Entry 7E82 (electron microscopy, 3.30 A resolution); this record covers chains DE and DK of the 67 polymer chains in the assembly.

Chain DE (and DK):
Molecule: Flagellar hook protein FlgE
Source organism: Salmonella typhimurium (strain LT2 / SGSC1412 / ATCC 700720)
Notes: chain DK of this document is another copy of the same molecule, construct and numbering; everything in this record applies to it too
UniProt: P0A1J1 (FLGE_SALTY); residue numbers follow UniProt; this construct covers 1-403
Chain sequence (403 residues; numbered 1 to 403; the number before each row is that of its first residue):
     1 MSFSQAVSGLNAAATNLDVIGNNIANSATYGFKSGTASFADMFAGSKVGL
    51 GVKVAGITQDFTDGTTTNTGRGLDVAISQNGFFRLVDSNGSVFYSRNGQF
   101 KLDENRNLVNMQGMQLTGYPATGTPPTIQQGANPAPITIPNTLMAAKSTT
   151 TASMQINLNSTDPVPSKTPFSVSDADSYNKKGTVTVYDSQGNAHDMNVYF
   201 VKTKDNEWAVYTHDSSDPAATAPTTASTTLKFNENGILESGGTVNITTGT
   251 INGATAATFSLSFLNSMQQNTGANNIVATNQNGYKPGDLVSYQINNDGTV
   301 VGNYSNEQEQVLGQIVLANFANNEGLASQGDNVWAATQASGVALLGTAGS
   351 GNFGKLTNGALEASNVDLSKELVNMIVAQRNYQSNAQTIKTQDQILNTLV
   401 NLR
Not modelled in the structure: 1, 403

Interface between chain DE and chain DK:
Residue-residue contacts - 32 pairs, chain DE then chain DK:
  Asn-157(DE) with Leu-143(DK)
  Ser-160(DE) with Asn-192(DK); Asn-252(DK), hydrogen bond (backbone-side chain)
  Thr-161(DE) with Asn-192(DK)
  Asp-205(DE) with Asn-252(DK); Gly-253(DK)
  Asn-206(DE) with Asn-252(DK); Gly-253(DK)
  Glu-234(DE) with Gln-190(DK); Thr-255(DK)
  Asn-235(DE) with Ser-189(DK), hydrogen bond; Gln-190(DK)
  Gln-269(DE) with Met-144(DK); Ala-145(DK); Ala-146(DK); Gln-190(DK); Pro-286(DK)
  Asn-270(DE) with Asn-192(DK); Lys-285(DK); Pro-286(DK)
  Thr-271(DE) with Leu-143(DK); Pro-286(DK), hydrogen bond (side chain-backbone)
  Ser-350(DE) with Asn-89(DK)
  Lys-355(DE) with Gly-330(DK)
  Ser-369(DE) with Tyr-382(DK)
  Lys-370(DE) with Asn-11(DK)
  Val-377(DE) with Phe-3(DK), hydrophobic
  Arg-380(DE) with Asp-393(DK), salt bridge; Leu-396(DK); Asn-397(DK), hydrogen bond
  Gln-383(DE) with Val-400(DK)
  Gln-387(DE) with Val-400(DK), hydrogen bond (side chain-backbone)
Other interface residues (no listed pair), chain DE (23 interface residues in all): Lys-202, Gln-268, Gly-272, Gly-351, Ile-376
Other interface residues (no listed pair), chain DK (27 interface residues in all): Ser-88, Gly-191, Ala-254, Gly-287, Asp-331, Ile-389

In short:
The interface between chain DE and chain DK involves 23 residues on one side and 27 on the other; the contacts
include 5 hydrogen bonds and 1 salt bridge. Among the polar pairs are Arg-380(DE)/Asp-393(DK),
Ser-160(DE)/Asn-252(DK) and Asn-235(DE)/Ser-189(DK).
Both chains are Flagellar hook protein FlgE (Salmonella typhimurium (strain LT2 / SGSC1412 / ATCC 700720)).
Entry 7E82 (Cryo-EM structure of the flagellar rod with partial hook from Salmonella) was determined by
electron microscopy, deposited together with 7CBL, 7CBM, 7CG0, 7CG4, 7CGO, 7E80 and 7E81.
